PDB entry 7E8E | electron microscopy, 3.90 A resolution | chains G and C of the 12 polymer chains in the assembly

[Chain G]
Name: Kv channel-interacting protein 1
Source organism: Homo sapiens
UniProtKB: Q9NZI2 (KCIP1_HUMAN); residues 36-216 here correspond to UniProt positions 47-227 (UniProt number = residue number + 11)
Sequence (181 residues; row label = number of the first residue in the row):
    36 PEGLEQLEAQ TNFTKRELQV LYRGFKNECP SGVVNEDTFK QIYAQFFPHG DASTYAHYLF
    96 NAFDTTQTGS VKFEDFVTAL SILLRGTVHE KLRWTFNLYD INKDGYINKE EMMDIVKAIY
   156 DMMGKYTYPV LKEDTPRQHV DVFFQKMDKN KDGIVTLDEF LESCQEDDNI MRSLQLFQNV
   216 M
Not modelled in the structure: 187-190
Curated features (UniProtKB/Swiss-Prot):
  - region: Asp203 to Met216 (Interaction with KCND2)
  - binding site (Ca(2+)): Asp135, Asn137, Asp139, Tyr141, Glu146, Asp183, Asn185, Asp187, Glu194

[Chain C]
Name: Potassium voltage-gated channel subfamily D member 2
Source organism: Homo sapiens
UniProtKB: Q9NZV8 (KCND2_HUMAN); residue numbers follow UniProt; this construct covers 2-495
Sequence (494 residues; row label = number of the first residue in the row):
     2 AAGVAAWLPF ARAAAIGWMP VASGPMPAPP RQERKRTQDA LIVLNVSGTR FQTWQDTLER
    62 YPDTLLGSSE RDFFYHPETQ QYFFDRDPDI FRHILNFYRT GKLHYPRHEC ISAYDEELAF
   122 FGLIPEIIGD CCYEEYKDRR RENAERLQDD ADTDTAGESA LPTMTARQRV WRAFENPHTS
   182 TMALVFYYVT GFFIAVSVIA NVVETVPCGS SPGHIKELPC GERYAVAFFC LDTACVMIFT
   242 VEYLLRLAAA PSRYRFVRSV MSIIDVVAIL PYYIGLVMTD NEDVSGAFVT LRVFRVFRIF
   302 KFSRHSQGLR ILGYTLKSCA SELGFLLFSL TMAIIIFATV MFYAEKGSSA SKFTSIPAAF
   362 WYTIVTMTTL GYGDMVPKTI AGKIFGSICS LSGVLVIALP VPVIVSNFSR IYHQNQRADK
   422 RRAQKKARLA RIRAAKSGSA NAYMQSKRSG LLSNQLQSSE DEQAFVSKSG SSFETQHHHL
   482 LHCLEKTTNH EFVD
Not modelled in the structure: 158-166, 220-223, 451-471
Construct notes: conflict Ser450 (Asn in Q9NZV8)
Curated features (UniProtKB/Swiss-Prot):
  - region: Ala2 to Met20 (Interaction with KCNIP1, KCNIP2, and other family members), Glu71 to Asp90 (Interaction with KCNIP1), Gln308 to Ala321 (S4-S5 linker), Phe474 to Thr489 (Required for dendritic targeting)
  - motif: Thr370 to Asp375 (Selectivity filter)
  - binding site (Zn(2+)): His105, Cys111, Cys132, Cys133
  - binding site (K(+)): Thr370, Leu371, Gly372, Tyr373
  - modified residue: Thr38 (Phosphothreonine), Ser438 (Phosphoserine)
  - natural variant: Val404 (V404M: Found in a family with atypical autism and severe epilepsy)
  - mutagenesis: Gly309 (G309A: Increases peak current amplitude and causes a negative shift in the voltage-dependence of activation), Arg311 (R311A: No effect on peak current amplitude, but causes a positive shift in the voltage-dependence of activation. May increase the affinity for the closed-inactivated state of the channel), Ile312 (I312A: Increases peak current amplitude and causes a positive shift in the voltage-dependence of activation), Leu313 (L313A: Causes a positive shift in the voltage-dependence of activation. May decrease the affinity for the closed-inactivated state of the channel), Gly314 (G314A: Loss of channel activity), Tyr315 (Y315A: Increases peak current amplitude but has a minor effect on the voltage-dependence of activation), Thr316 (T316A: Increases peak current amplitude and causes a positive shift in the voltage-dependence of activation), Leu317 (L317A: Increases peak current amplitude and causes a positive shift in the voltage-dependence of activation), Lys318 (K318A: Increases peak current amplitude and causes a positive shift in the voltage-dependence of activation), Ser319 (S319A: May impair protein folding), Cys320 (C320A: Increases peak current amplitude and causes a positive shift in the voltage-dependence of activation ...), Ser322 (S322A: Increases peak current amplitude and causes a positive shift in the voltage-dependence of activation. May increase the affinity for the closed-inactivated state of the channel), 16 further mutagenesis entries in UniProt

[Interface between chain G and chain C]
Residue-residue contacts (35; chain G residue first):
  Pro36(G) with Phe74(C)
  Glu37(G) with Ser70(C); Asp73(C); Phe74(C)
  Gly38(G) with Phe74(C)
  Arg51(G) with Glu79(C), salt bridge
  Gln54(G) with Asp73(C); Phe74(C); Tyr76(C)
  Tyr57(G) with Phe74(C), hydrophobic
  Arg58(G) with Phe75(C)
  Lys61(G) with Phe121(C)
  Asn62(G) with Arg87(C), hydrogen bond
  Pro65(G) with Phe121(C), hydrophobic
  Phe81(G) with His478(C), hydrogen bond (backbone-side chain)
  Phe82(G) with Leu482(C), hydrophobic
  Pro83(G) with Lys437(C); Ser440(C); Ala441(C)
  His84(G) with Phe493(C)
  Tyr155(G) with Thr489(C); Asn490(C); His491(C)
  Met158(G) with Thr489(C); Phe493(C), hydrophobic
  Tyr161(G) with Glu492(C); Phe493(C); Val494(C), hydrogen bond (backbone-backbone); Asp495(C)
  Thr162(G) with His491(C); Glu492(C)
  Tyr163(G) with Glu492(C), hydrogen bond (backbone-backbone)
  Pro164(G) with His491(C); Glu492(C)
  Leu166(G) with His491(C)
Other interface residues (no listed pair), chain G (23 interface residues in all): Lys50, His174
Other interface residues (no listed pair), chain C (25 interface residues in all): Pro78, Phe84, Glu117, Ala120, Thr488

[Summary]
23 residues of chain G face 25 of chain C across their interface; the contacts include 4 hydrogen bonds and 1
salt bridge. Among the polar pairs are Arg51(G)-Glu79(C), Asn62(G)-Arg87(C) and Phe81(G)-His478(C).
Here chain G is Kv channel-interacting protein 1 and chain C is Potassium voltage-gated channel subfamily D
member 2, both from Homo sapiens. Entry 7E8E (CryoEM structure of human Kv4.2-DPP6S-KChIP1 complex,
transmembrane and intracellular region) was determined by electron microscopy together with 7E83, 7E84 and
7F3F from the same study.
